PDB entry 5GWZ | X-ray diffraction, 2.44 A resolution | chains B and D of the 4 polymer chains in the assembly

# Chain B
Name: PEDV main protease
Organism: Porcine epidemic diarrhea virus CV777
Notes: EC 3.4.22.-
UniProt: P0C6V6 (R1A_PEDV7); residues 1-302 here correspond to UniProt positions 2998-3299 (UniProt number = residue number + 2997)
Chain sequence (307 residues; row label = number of the first residue in the row; numbers below 1 keep their minus sign (Gly-4 is residue -4)):
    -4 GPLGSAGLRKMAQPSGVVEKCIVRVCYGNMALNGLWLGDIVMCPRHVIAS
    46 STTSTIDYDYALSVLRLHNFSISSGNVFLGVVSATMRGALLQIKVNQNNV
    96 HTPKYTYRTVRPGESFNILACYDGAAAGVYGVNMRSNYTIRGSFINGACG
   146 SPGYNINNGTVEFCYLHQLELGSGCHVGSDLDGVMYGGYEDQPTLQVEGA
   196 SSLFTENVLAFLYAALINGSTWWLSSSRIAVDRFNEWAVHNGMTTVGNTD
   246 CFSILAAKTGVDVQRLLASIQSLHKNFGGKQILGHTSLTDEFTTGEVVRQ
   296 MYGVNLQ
Unresolved in the structure: -4 to 1, 301-302
Sequence notes: expression tag (-4 to 0)
Swiss-Prot annotation at these positions:
  - active site (For 3CL-PRO activity): His41, Cys144
  - site: Gln302 (Cleavage)

# Chain D
Name: N-[(5-methylisoxazol-3-yl)carbonyl]alanyl-L-valyl-N~1~-((1R, 2Z)-4-(benzyloxy)-4-oxo-1-{[(3R)-2-oxopyrrolidin-3-yl]methyl}but-2-enyl)-L-leucinamide
Chain sequence (6 residues; numbered 1 to 6; the number before each row is that of its first residue):
     1 XAVLXX
Modified residues: 02J (5-methyl-1,2-oxazole-3-carboxylic acid) at position 1; PJE ((E,4S)-4-azanyl-5-[(3S)-2-oxidanylidenepyrrolidin-3-yl]pent-2-enoic acid) at position 5; 010 (phenylmethanol) at position 6

# Interface between chain B and chain D
Pairs across the interface (33; chain B residue first):
  Met25(B) with 010_6(D)
  Ala26(B) with 010_6(D)
  Leu27(B) with PJE_5(D)
  His41(B) with Leu4(D); PJE_5(D); 010_6(D)
  Ile51(B) with Leu4(D), hydrophobic
  Phe139(B) with PJE_5(D)
  Asn141(B) with PJE_5(D)
  Gly142(B) with PJE_5(D); 010_6(D)
  Cys144(B) with PJE_5(D), covalent bond
  His162(B) with PJE_5(D)
  Gln163(B) with Leu4(D); PJE_5(D), hydrogen bond (backbone-backbone)
  Leu164(B) with Ala2(D), hydrophobic; Val3(D); Leu4(D), hydrophobic
  Glu165(B) with Ala2(D); Val3(D), hydrogen bond (backbone-backbone); PJE_5(D)
  Gly167(B) with 02J_1(D)
  His171(B) with PJE_5(D)
  Asp186(B) with Leu4(D)
  Gln187(B) with Ala2(D); Leu4(D)
  Pro188(B) with 02J_1(D); Ala2(D); Leu4(D)
  Thr189(B) with 02J_1(D); Ala2(D), hydrogen bond (backbone-backbone)
  Leu190(B) with 02J_1(D)
  Gln191(B) with Ala2(D)
Also at the interface, not in a pair above, chain B (25 interface residues in all): Tyr53, Ile140, Ala143, Leu166

# Overview
25 residues of chain B face 6 of chain D across their interface; the contacts include 1 covalent bond and 3
hydrogen bonds. The backbones hydrogen-bond at Gln163(B)-PJE_5(D), Glu165(B)-Val3(D) and Thr189(B)-Ala2(D).
Curated annotation (UniProt) lists active-site residues His41(B) and Cys144(B) on chain B.
Here chain B is PEDV main protease (Porcine epidemic diarrhea virus CV777) and chain D is
N-[(5-methylisoxazol-3-yl)carbonyl]alanyl-L-valyl-N~1~-((1R,
2Z)-4-(benzyloxy)-4-oxo-1-{[(3R)-2-oxopyrrolidin-3-yl]methyl}but-2-enyl)-L-leucinamide. Entry 5GWZ (The
structure of Porcine epidemic diarrhea virus main protease in complex with an inhibitor) was determined by
X-ray diffraction.
